6O7T - chains a and c of the 15 polymer chains in the assembly; structure by electron microscopy, 3.20 A resolution.

== Chain a ==
Protein: V-type proton ATPase subunit a, vacuolar isoform
Organism: Saccharomyces cerevisiae
Reference sequence: P32563 (VPH1_YEAST); numbering as in UniProt (aligned over 1-840)
Amino-acid sequence (862 residues; numbered 1 to 862; the number before each row is that of its first residue):
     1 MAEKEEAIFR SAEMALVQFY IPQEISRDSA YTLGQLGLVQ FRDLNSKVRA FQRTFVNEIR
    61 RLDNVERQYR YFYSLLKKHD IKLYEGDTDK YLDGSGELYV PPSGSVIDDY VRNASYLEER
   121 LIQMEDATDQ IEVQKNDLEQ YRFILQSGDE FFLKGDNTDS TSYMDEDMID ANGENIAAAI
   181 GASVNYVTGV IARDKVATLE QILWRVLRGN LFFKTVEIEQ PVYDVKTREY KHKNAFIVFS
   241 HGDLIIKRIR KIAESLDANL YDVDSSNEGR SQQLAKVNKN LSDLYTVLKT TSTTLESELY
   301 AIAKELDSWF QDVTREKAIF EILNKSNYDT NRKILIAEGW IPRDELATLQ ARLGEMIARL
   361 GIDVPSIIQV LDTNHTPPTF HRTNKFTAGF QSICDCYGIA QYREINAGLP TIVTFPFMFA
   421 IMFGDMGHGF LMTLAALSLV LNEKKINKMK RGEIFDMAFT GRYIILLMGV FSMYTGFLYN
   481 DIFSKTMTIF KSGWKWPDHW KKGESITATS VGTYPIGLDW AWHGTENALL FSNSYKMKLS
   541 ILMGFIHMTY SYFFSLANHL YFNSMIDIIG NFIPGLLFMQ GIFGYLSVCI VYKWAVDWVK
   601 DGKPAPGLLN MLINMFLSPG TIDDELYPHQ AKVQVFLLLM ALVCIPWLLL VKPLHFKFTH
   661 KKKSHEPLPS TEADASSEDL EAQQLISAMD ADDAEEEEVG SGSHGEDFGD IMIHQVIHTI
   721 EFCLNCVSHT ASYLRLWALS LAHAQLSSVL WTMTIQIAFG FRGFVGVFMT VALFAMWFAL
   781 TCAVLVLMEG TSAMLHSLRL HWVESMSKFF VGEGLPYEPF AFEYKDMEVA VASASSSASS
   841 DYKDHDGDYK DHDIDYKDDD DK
Unresolved in the structure: 1-3, 146-185, 656-708, 831-862
UniProt features mapped onto this chain:
  - modified residue: Ala2 (N-acetylalanine)
  - mutagenesis: Asp425 (D425N: Reduces assembly of V-ATPase complexes and reduces ATPase activity of the assembled complexes), Lys538 (K538A: Reduces assembly of V-ATPase complexes), Lys593 (K593A: Reduces ATPase activity), Gln634 (Q634L: Reduces subunit stability), His729 (H729R: Reduces ATPase activity), Arg735 (R735L: Reduces subunit stability), Leu739 (L739S: Reduces ATPase activity), His743 (H743A/E/Y: Reduces ATPase activity), Leu746 (L746S: Reduces ATPase activity), Leu780 (L780S: Reduces assembly of V-ATPase complexes), Glu789 (E789A/D/H/Q: Abolishes ATPase activity and proton transport, but does not affect complex assembly), Leu800 (L800S: Reduces assembly of V-ATPase complexes), 4 further mutagenesis entries in UniProt
Reported in the primary citation:
  - catalytic residues: Asp425, Asp481, Glu721, Asn725, His729, His743
  - specificity-determining residues: Glu706, Asp707

== Chain c ==
Protein: V-type proton ATPase subunit c''
Organism: Saccharomyces cerevisiae
Reference sequence: P23968 (VATO_YEAST); residues 1-213 here = UniProt positions 1-213
Amino-acid sequence (213 residues; row label = number of the first residue in the row):
     1 MNKESKDDDM SLGKFSFSHF LYYLVLIVVI VYGLYKLFTG HGSDINFGKF LLRTSPYMWA
    61 NLGIALCVGL SVVGAAWGIF ITGSSMIGAG VRAPRITTKN LISIIFCEVV AIYGLIIAIV
   121 FSSKLTVATA ENMYSKSNLY TGYSLFWAGI TVGASNLICG IAVGITGATA AISDAADSAL
   181 FVKILVIEIF GSILGLLGLI VGLLMAGKAS EFQ
Unresolved in the structure: 1-18
UniProt features mapped onto this chain:
  - site: Glu108 (Essential for proton translocation)
  - mutagenesis: Glu108 (E108D: Partial inactivation; E108L/Q/V: Inactivation)

== Chain a / chain c interface ==
Pairs across the interface (18; chain a residue first):
  Cys396(a) - Thr98(c)
  Tyr397(a) - Thr98(c)
  Leu609(a) - Val120(c)  hydrophobic
  Leu617(a) - Leu204(c)  hydrophobic
  Ile717(a) - Val186(c)  hydrophobic
  Ile720(a) - Ile189(c)  hydrophobic
  Leu724(a) - Phe106(c)  hydrophobic
  Leu724(a) - Ser192(c)
  Leu724(a) - Ile193(c)  hydrophobic
  Asn725(a) - Phe106(c)
  Ser728(a) - Val109(c)
  Ala731(a) - Ile112(c)
  Ala731(a) - Ile116(c)  hydrophobic
  Arg735(a) - Glu108(c)  salt bridge
  Arg735(a) - Ile112(c)
  Arg799(a) - Ile105(c)
  Arg799(a) - Glu108(c)  salt bridge
  Val803(a) - Ile105(c)  hydrophobic
Interface residues without a listed pair, chain a (19 interface residues in all): Met537, Ile613, Val727, Leu734, Trp737, Trp802
Interface residues without a listed pair, chain c (20 interface residues in all): Leu101, Ile102, Tyr113, Leu115, Ile119, Leu196, Leu203
From the paper, about this interface:
  - specific contacts: Arg735(a)-Glu108(c)

== Overview ==
19 residues of chain a and 20 residues of chain c are in contact, with 2 salt bridges. Among the polar pairs
are Arg735(a)-Glu108(c) and Arg799(a)-Glu108(c). The paper describes a contact between Arg735(a) and
Glu108(c). From the paper: catalytic residues Asp425(a), Asp481(a) and Glu721(a) among others; specificity
determinants Glu706(a) and Asp707(a).
Chain a is V-type proton ATPase subunit a, vacuolar isoform and chain c is V-type proton ATPase subunit c'',
both from Saccharomyces cerevisiae; the structure, Saccharomyces cerevisiae V-ATPase Vph1-VO, was determined
by electron microscopy, deposited together with 6O7U, 6O7V, 6O7W and 6O7X.
